2R5M - chains A and L; structure by X-ray diffraction, 2.65 A resolution.

== Chain A ==
Molecule: Polycomb protein Scm
Organism: Drosophila melanogaster
Notes: fragment: UNP residues:175-435
Reference sequence: Q9VHA0 (SCM_DROME); numbering as in UniProt (aligned over 175-435)
Sequence (265 residues; row label = number of the first residue in the row):
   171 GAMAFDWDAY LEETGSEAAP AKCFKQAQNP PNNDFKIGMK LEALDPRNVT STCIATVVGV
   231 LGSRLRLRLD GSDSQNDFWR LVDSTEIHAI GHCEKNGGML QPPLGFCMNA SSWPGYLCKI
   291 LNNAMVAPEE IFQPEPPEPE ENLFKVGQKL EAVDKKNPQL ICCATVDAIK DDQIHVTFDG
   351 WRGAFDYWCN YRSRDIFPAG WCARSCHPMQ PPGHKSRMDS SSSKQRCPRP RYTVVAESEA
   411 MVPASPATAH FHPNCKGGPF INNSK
Unresolved in the structure: 171-173, 386-435
Differences from the reference sequence: expression tag (171-174); engineered mutation Cys277 (Arg in Q9VHA0)
What the authors report for this chain:
  - binding site for peptide R(me)KS (chain L): Asp324, Phe348, Trp351, Phe355
  - mutagenesis - R277C (550+/-40 uM): unchanged binding to H4K20me1
  - mutagenesis - D215A, D215N, D324A: decreased stability
  - mutagenesis - D324A: unchanged expression
  - mutagenesis - D215A, D215N: decreased binding to monomethyl-lysine peptides
  - mutagenesis - D324A: abolished binding to monomethyl-lysine peptides

== Chain L ==
Molecule: peptide R(me)KS
Sequence (3 residues; row label = number of the first residue in the row):
   386 RKS
Modified / non-standard residues: Lys387 (n-methyl-lysine; MLZ)

== Chain A / chain L interface ==
Contacting residue pairs (9):
  Asp324(A) - Lys387(L)
  Asn327(A) - Lys387(L)
  Leu330(A) - Lys387(L)
  Leu330(A) - Ser388(L)
  Cys332(A) - Lys387(L)
  Trp351(A) - Arg386(L)
  Trp351(A) - Lys387(L)
  Arg352(A) - Arg386(L)
  Phe355(A) - Lys387(L)
Interface residues without a listed pair, chain A (8 interface residues in all): Phe348

== Summary ==
8 residues of chain A face 3 of chain L across their interface. The paper reports a binding site for peptide
R(me)KS (chain L) at Asp324(A), Phe348(A) and Trp351(A) among others; D215A, D215N and D324A of chain A reduce
stability.
Here chain A is Polycomb protein Scm (Drosophila melanogaster) and chain L is peptide R(me)KS. Entry 2R5M
(Crystal Structure of the two MBT repeats from Sex-Comb on Midleg (SCM) in complex with peptide ...) was
determined by X-ray diffraction (same publication as 2R57, 2R58 and 2R5A).
